Entry 5IQT (X-ray diffraction, 2.40 A resolution); this record covers chain A.

# Chain A
Name: WelO5
From: Hapalosiphon welwitschii UTEX B 1830
UniProtKB: A0A067YX61 (A0A067YX61_9CYAN); numbering as in UniProt (aligned over 1-290)
Amino-acid sequence (315 residues; numbered -24 to 290; the number before each row is that of its first residue; numbers below 1 keep their minus sign (Met-24 is residue -24)):
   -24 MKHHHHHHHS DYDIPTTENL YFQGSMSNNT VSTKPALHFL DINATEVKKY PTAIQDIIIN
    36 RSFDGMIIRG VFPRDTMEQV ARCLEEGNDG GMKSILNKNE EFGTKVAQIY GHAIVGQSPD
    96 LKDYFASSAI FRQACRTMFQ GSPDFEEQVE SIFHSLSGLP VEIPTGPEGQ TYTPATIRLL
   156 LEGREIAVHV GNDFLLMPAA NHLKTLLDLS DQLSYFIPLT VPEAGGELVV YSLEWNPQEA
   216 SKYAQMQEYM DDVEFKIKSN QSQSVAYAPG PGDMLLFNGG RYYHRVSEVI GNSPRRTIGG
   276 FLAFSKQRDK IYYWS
Unresolved in the structure: -24 to 10
Construct notes: initiating methionine (-24); expression tag (-23 to 0)
Reported in the primary citation:
  - binding site for 12-epi-fischerindole U: Ala82

# Summary
From the paper: a binding site for 12-epi-fischerindole U at Ala82.
Chain A is WelO5 (Hapalosiphon welwitschii UTEX B 1830); the structure, WelO5 bound to Fe(II), Cl,
2-oxoglutarate, and 12-epifischerindole U, was determined by X-ray diffraction, deposited together with 5IQS,
5IQU and 5IQV.
